PDB entry 8QWS | X-ray diffraction, 1.60 A resolution | chains A and B

Chain A (and B):
Name: Cyclooctat-9-en-7-ol synthase
Source organism: Streptomyces melanosporofaciens
Notes: chain B of this document is another copy of the same molecule, construct and numbering; everything in this record applies to it too
UniProt: C9K1X5 (COTB2_STRMJ); residues 1-307 here = UniProt positions 1-307
Chain sequence (318 residues; row label = number of the first residue in the row):
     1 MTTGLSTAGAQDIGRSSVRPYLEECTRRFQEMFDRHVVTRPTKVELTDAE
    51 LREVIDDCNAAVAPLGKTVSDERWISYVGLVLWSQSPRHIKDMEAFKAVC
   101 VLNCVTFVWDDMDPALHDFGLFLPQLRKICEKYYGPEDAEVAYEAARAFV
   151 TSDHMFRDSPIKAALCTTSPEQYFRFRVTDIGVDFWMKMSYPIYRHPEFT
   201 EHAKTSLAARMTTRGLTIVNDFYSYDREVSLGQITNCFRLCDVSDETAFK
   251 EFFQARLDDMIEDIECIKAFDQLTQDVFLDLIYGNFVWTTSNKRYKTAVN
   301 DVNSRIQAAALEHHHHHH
Unresolved in the structure: 1-11, 298-318 (chain B: 1-11, 299-318)
Construct notes: engineered mutation Leu80 (Val in C9K1X5); expression tag (308-318)
Swiss-Prot annotation at these positions:
  - motif: Asp110 to Asp113 (DDXXD motif), Asn220 to Glu228 (NSE/DTE motif)
  - binding site (Mg(2+)): Asp110, Asn220, Ser224, Glu228
Ion coordination: Mg2+ site 1: Asp110 (together with alendronate); Mg2+ site 2: Asn220, Ser224, Glu228 (together with alendronate)
Ligand contacts:
  - alendronate (AHD; 4-amino-1-hydroxybutane-1,1-diyldiphosphonate): Phe107, Asp110, Arg177, Asp180, Ile181, Asn220, Ser224, Arg227, Glu228, Arg294, Tyr295
  - 2-(2-methoxyethoxy)ethanol (PG0): His117, Asp118, Phe119, Gly120, Leu121

How chain A and chain B interact:
Pairs across the interface - 56 pairs, chain A then chain B:
  Glu140(A) with Glu140(B)
  Glu144(A) with Lys204(B)
  Arg147(A) with Glu201(B), salt bridge; Lys204(B)
  Thr151(A) with Glu201(B)
  Phe156(A) with His202(B); Leu207(B), hydrophobic
  Ile161(A) with Ala269(B); Phe270(B), hydrophobic
  Ala164(A) with Ala269(B), hydrophobic
  Leu165(A) with Met211(B), hydrophobic
  Thr168(A) with Glu262(B); Cys266(B)
  Ser169(A) with Glu262(B), hydrogen bond
  Glu171(A) with Glu171(B); Arg214(B), salt bridge
  Gln172(A) with Met211(B); Arg214(B); Glu262(B), hydrogen bond; Asp263(B), hydrogen bond; Cys266(B)
  Arg175(A) with Arg210(B), hydrogen bond (backbone-side chain); Met211(B); Arg214(B); Asp263(B), salt bridge
  Val178(A) with Arg210(B)
  Thr179(A) with Thr205(B), hydrogen bond (side chain-backbone); Arg210(B), hydrogen bond
  Glu201(A) with Arg147(B), salt bridge; Thr151(B); Met155(B)
  His202(A) with Met155(B); Phe156(B)
  Lys204(A) with Glu144(B); Arg147(B)
  Thr205(A) with Thr179(B), hydrogen bond (backbone-side chain)
  Leu207(A) with Phe156(B), hydrophobic
  Arg210(A) with Arg175(B), hydrogen bond (side chain-backbone); Val178(B); Thr179(B), hydrogen bond
  Met211(A) with Leu165(B), hydrophobic; Gln172(B); Arg175(B)
  Arg214(A) with Glu171(B), salt bridge; Gln172(B); Arg175(B)
  Glu262(A) with Thr168(B); Ser169(B), hydrogen bond; Gln172(B), hydrogen bond
  Asp263(A) with Gln172(B), hydrogen bond; Arg175(B), salt bridge
  Cys266(A) with Thr168(B); Gln172(B)
  Ala269(A) with Ile161(B); Ala164(B), hydrophobic
  Phe270(A) with Ile161(B), hydrophobic
Interface residues without a listed pair, chain A (33 interface residues in all): Ala148, Ser152, Met155, Pro160, Phe176
Interface residues without a listed pair, chain B (34 interface residues in all): Ala148, Ser152, Pro160, Phe176, Glu198

Overview:
33 residues of chain A and 34 residues of chain B are in contact, with 12 hydrogen bonds and 6 salt bridges.
Among the polar pairs are Arg147(A)-Glu201(B), Glu171(A)-Arg214(B) and Arg175(A)-Asp263(B). Bound to chain A:
alendronate and 2-(2-methoxyethoxy)ethanol.
Both chains are Cyclooctat-9-en-7-ol synthase (Streptomyces melanosporofaciens). Entry 8QWS (Crystal structure
of CotB2 variant V80L in complex with alendronate) was determined by X-ray diffraction, deposited together
with 8QWR.
